3WVL - chains C and T of the 14 polymer chains in the assembly; structure by X-ray diffraction, 3.79 A resolution.

# Chain C
Molecule: 60 kDa chaperonin
Source organism: Escherichia coli
Notes: EC 3.6.4.9
UniProtKB: P0A6F5 (CH60_ECOLI); residue numbers follow UniProt; this construct covers 1-548
Sequence (548 residues; each row starts with the number of its first residue):
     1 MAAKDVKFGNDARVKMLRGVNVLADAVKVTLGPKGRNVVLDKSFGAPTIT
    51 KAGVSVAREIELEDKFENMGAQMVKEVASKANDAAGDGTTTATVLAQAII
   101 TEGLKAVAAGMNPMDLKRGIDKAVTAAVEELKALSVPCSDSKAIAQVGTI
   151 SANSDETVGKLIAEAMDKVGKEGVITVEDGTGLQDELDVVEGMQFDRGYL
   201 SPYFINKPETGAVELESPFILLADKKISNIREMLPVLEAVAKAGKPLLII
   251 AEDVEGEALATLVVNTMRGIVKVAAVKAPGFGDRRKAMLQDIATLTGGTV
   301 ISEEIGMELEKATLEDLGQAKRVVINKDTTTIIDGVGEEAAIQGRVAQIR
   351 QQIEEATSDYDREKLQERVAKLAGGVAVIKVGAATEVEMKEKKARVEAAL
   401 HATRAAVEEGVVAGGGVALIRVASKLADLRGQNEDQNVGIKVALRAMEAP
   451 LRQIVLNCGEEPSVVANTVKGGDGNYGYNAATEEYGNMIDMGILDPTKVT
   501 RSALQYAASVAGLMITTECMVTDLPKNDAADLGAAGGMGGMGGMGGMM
Not modelled in the structure: 1, 526-548
Sequence notes: engineered mutation Ala-52 (Asp in P0A6F5), Ala-398 (Asp in P0A6F5)
Metal / ion sites: K+: Lys-51 (together with ATP); Mg2+: Asp-87 (together with ATP)
Small-molecule neighbours: ATP (adenosine-5'-triphosphate): Thr-30, Leu-31, Gly-32, Pro-33, Lys-51, Ala-52, Gly-53, Asp-87, Gly-88, Thr-89, Thr-90, Thr-91, Ile-150, Ser-154, Gly-414, Gly-415, Gly-416, Ile-454, Tyr-478, Asn-479, Ala-480, Ala-481, Met-488, Ile-493, Asp-495

# Chain T
Molecule: 10 kDa chaperonin
Source organism: Escherichia coli
Notes: EC 3.6.4.9
UniProtKB: P0A6F9 (CH10_ECOLI); numbering as in UniProt (aligned over 1-97)
Sequence (97 residues; each row starts with the number of its first residue):
     1 MNIRPLHDRVIVKRKEVETKSAGGIVLTGSAAAKSTRGEVLAVGNGRILE
    51 NGEVKPLDVKVGDIVIFNDGYGVKSEKIDNEEVLIMSESDILAIVEA

# Interface between chain C and chain T
Residue-residue contacts - 16 pairs, chain C then chain T:
  Arg-231(C) with Glu-18(T), salt bridge; Gly-29(T); Ala-31(T)
  Leu-234(C) with Gly-23(T)
  Leu-237(C) with Gly-23(T); Val-26(T), hydrophobic
  Glu-238(C) with Gly-23(T)
  Ala-241(C) with Ile-25(T), hydrophobic; Val-26(T), hydrophobic
  Thr-261(C) with Gly-29(T)
  Val-264(C) with Leu-27(T), hydrophobic
  Asn-265(C) with Leu-27(T)
  Arg-268(C) with Leu-27(T)
  Ile-270(C) with Ile-25(T); Val-26(T), hydrophobic; Leu-27(T), hydrophobic
Interface residues without a listed pair, chain T (8 interface residues in all): Ala-22

# In short
10 residues of chain C face 8 of chain T across their interface, with 1 salt bridge. Its one salt-bridged
contact is Arg-231(C)/Glu-18(T). Bound to chain C: ATP.
Chain C is 60 kDa chaperonin and chain T is 10 kDa chaperonin, both from Escherichia coli; the structure,
Crystal structure of the football-shaped GroEL-GroES complex (GroEL: GroES2:ATP14) from Escherichia coli, was
determined by X-ray diffraction.
